Entry 9C1H (electron microscopy, 2.88 A resolution); this record covers chains Q and x of the 43 polymer chains in the assembly.

== Chain Q (and x) ==
Name: Outer capsid glycoprotein VP7
From: Simian rotavirus A strain RRV
Notes: chain x of this document is another copy of the same molecule, construct and numbering; everything in this record applies to it too
Reference sequence: P12476 (VP7_ROTRH); numbering as in UniProt (aligned over 1-326)
Chain sequence (326 residues; each row starts with the number of its first residue):
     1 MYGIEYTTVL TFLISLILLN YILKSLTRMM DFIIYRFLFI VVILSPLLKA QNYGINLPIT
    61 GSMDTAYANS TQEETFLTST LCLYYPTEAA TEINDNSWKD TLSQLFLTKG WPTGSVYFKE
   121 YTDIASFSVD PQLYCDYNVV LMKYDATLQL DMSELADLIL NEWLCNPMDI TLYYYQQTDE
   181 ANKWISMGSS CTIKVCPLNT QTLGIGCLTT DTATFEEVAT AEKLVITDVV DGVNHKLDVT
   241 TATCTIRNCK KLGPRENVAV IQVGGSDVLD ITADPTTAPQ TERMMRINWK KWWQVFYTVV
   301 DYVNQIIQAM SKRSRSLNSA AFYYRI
Unresolved in the structure: 1-55
Disulfides: C82-C135, C165-C249, C191-C244, C196-C207
Glycans and other covalent adducts: N-acetylglucosamine (NAG) linked to N69
Bound ions: Ca2+ site 1: D95 (shared with 3 residues of chain S); Ca2+ site 2: D151, E154, E222, L224; Ca2+ site 3: Q177, D228, V229, D231 (shared with 1 residue of chain R); Ca2+ site 4: G206, T214, E216 (shared with 1 residue of chain R); Ca2+ site 5: D270, T272, D274, T277; Ca2+ site 6: D301 (shared with 4 residues of chain S)

== Chain Q / chain x interface ==
Pairs across the interface - 33 pairs, chain Q then chain x:
  T80(Q) - A320(x)
  G114(Q) - A320(x)
  S115(Q) - A320(x)
  Y117(Q) - F322(x)  hydrophobic
  L317(Q) - I326(x)
  N318(Q) - T113(x)
  N318(Q) - I326(x)
  S319(Q) - Y324(x)  hydrogen bond (backbone-side chain)
  S319(Q) - I326(x)
  A320(Q) - G114(x)
  A320(Q) - Y117(x)
  A320(Q) - Y324(x)
  A321(Q) - Y117(x)
  A321(Q) - Y324(x)
  F322(Q) - Y117(x)  hydrophobic
  F322(Q) - K119(x)
  F322(Q) - Y323(x)
  F322(Q) - Y324(x)
  Y323(Q) - F322(x)
  Y323(Q) - Y323(x)  hydrogen bond (backbone-backbone)
  Y323(Q) - R325(x)
  Y324(Q) - A320(x)  hydrogen bond (side chain-backbone)
  Y324(Q) - A321(x)
  Y324(Q) - F322(x)  hydrophobic
  R325(Q) - A320(x)
  R325(Q) - A321(x)  hydrogen bond (backbone-backbone)
  R325(Q) - Y323(x)
  R325(Q) - R325(x)
  I326(Q) - L317(x)
  I326(Q) - N318(x)
  I326(Q) - S319(x)
  I326(Q) - A320(x)  hydrophobic
  I326(Q) - R325(x)
Also at the interface, not in a pair above, chain Q (15 interface residues in all): Y134
Also at the interface, not in a pair above, chain x (15 interface residues in all): Y134

== Summary ==
Chain Q and chain x each contribute 15 residues to their interface, with 4 hydrogen bonds. Among the polar
pairs are S319(Q)-Y324(x), Y324(Q)-A320(x) and Y323(Q)-Y323(x). N-acetylglucosamine is covalently linked to
N69(Q). D151(Q), E154(Q), E222(Q) and L224(Q) coordinate Ca2+ site 2.
Chain Q and chain x are both Outer capsid glycoprotein VP7 (Simian rotavirus A strain RRV); the structure,
Rhesus rotavirus (upright structure at 2.88 Angstrom resolution), was determined by electron microscopy.
